Entry 8YAB (electron microscopy, 3.26 A resolution); this record covers chains C and D of the 5 polymer chains in the assembly.

Chain C:
Protein: AP-5 complex subunit sigma-1
From: Homo sapiens
UniProt: Q9NUS5 (AP5S1_HUMAN); residue numbers follow UniProt; this construct covers 1-200
Chain sequence (200 residues; numbered 1 to 200; the number before each row is that of its first residue):
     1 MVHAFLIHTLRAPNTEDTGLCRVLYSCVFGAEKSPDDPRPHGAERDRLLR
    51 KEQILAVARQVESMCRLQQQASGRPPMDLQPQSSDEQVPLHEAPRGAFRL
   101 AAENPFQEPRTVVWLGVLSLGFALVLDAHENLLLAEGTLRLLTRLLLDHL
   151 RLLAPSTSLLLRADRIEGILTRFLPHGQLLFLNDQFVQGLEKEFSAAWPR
Disordered / not traced: 14-18, 35, 78-88, 200

Chain D:
Protein: Spatacsin
From: Homo sapiens
UniProt: Q96JI7 (SPTCS_HUMAN); numbering as in UniProt (aligned over 1-525)
Chain sequence (525 residues; each row starts with the number of its first residue):
     1 MAAEEGVASAASAGGSWGTAAMGRVLPMLLVPVPAEAMGQLGSRAQLRTQ
    51 PEALGSLTAAGSLQVLSLTPGSRGGGRCCLEGPFWHFLWEDSRNSSTPTE
   101 KPKLLALGENYELLIYEFNLKDGRCDATILYSCSREALQKLIDDQDISIS
   151 LLSLRILSFHNNTSLLFINKCVILHIIFPERDAAIRVLNCFTLPLPAQAV
   201 DMIIDTQLCRGILFVLSSLGWIYIFDVVDGTYVAHVDLALHKEDMCNEQQ
   251 QEPAKISSFTSLKVSQDLDVAVIVSSSNSAVALNLNLYFRQHPGHLLCER
   301 ILEDLPIQGPKGVDEDDPVNSAYNMKLAKFSFQIDRSWKAQLSSLNETIK
   351 NSKLEVSCCAPWFQDILHLESPESGNHSTSVQSWAFIPQDIMHGQYNVLQ
   401 KDHAKTSDPGRSWKIMHISEQEEPIELKCVSVTGFTALFTWEVERMGYTI
   451 TLWDLETQGMQCFSLGTKCIPVDSSGDQQLCFVLTENGLSLILFGLTQEE
   501 FLNRLMIHGSASTVDTLCHLNGWGR
Disordered / not traced: 1-21, 70-72, 94-101, 243-255, 299-315, 353-360, 368-413, 420-422, 522-525
Curated features (UniProtKB/Swiss-Prot):
  - natural variant: Ser412 (S412L: In SPG11; uncertain significance)

Interface between chain C and chain D:
Residue-residue contacts - 27 pairs, chain C then chain D:
  Leu20(C) with Asp316(D)
  Arg22(C) with Asp316(D), salt bridge; Val319(D)
  Arg45(C) with Lys326(D), hydrogen bond (side chain-backbone); Leu327(D); Ala328(D)
  Leu48(C) with Tyr323(D), hydrophobic
  Leu49(C) with Leu327(D), hydrophobic; Lys329(D)
  Lys51(C) with Val319(D)
  Glu52(C) with Asn320(D)
  Leu55(C) with Asp316(D)
  Arg59(C) with Asp316(D); Asp317(D)
  Gln60(C) with Arg336(D)
  Ser63(C) with Ser337(D)
  Met64(C) with Trp338(D), hydrophobic
  Leu100(C) with Arg336(D)
  Ala101(C) with Arg336(D)
  Glu103(C) with Phe330(D); Ser331(D); Phe332(D), hydrogen bond (backbone-backbone); Gln333(D)
  Asn104(C) with Phe332(D), hydrogen bond (backbone-backbone); Gln333(D); Arg336(D)
  Pro105(C) with Phe332(D), hydrophobic
Interface residues without a listed pair, chain C (20 interface residues in all): Ser34, Ala56, Leu67
Interface residues without a listed pair, chain D (17 interface residues in all): Asn324

In short:
Chain C and chain D form an interface of 20 and 17 residues respectively; the contacts include 3 hydrogen
bonds and 1 salt bridge. Polar contacts include Arg22(C)-Asp316(D), Arg45(C)-Lys326(D) and
Glu103(C)-Phe332(D).
Here chain C is AP-5 complex subunit sigma-1 and chain D is Spatacsin, both from Homo sapiens. Entry 8YAB (AP5
complex bound to SPG11-SPG15) was determined by electron microscopy, deposited together with 8YAD and 8YAH.
